4HTQ - chain A; structure by X-ray diffraction, 1.40 A resolution.

Chain A:
Protein: Lysozyme C
From: Gallus gallus
Notes: EC 3.2.1.17
UniProt: P00698 (LYSC_CHICK); residues 1-129 here correspond to UniProt positions 19-147 (UniProt number = residue number + 18)
Chain sequence (129 residues; row label = number of the first residue in the row):
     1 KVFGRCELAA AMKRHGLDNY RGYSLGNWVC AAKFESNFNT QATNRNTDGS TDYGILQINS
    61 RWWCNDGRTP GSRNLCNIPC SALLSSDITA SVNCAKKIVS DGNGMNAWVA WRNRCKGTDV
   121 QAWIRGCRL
Disulfides: Cys-6/Cys-127, Cys-30/Cys-115, Cys-64/Cys-80, Cys-76/Cys-94
Ion coordination: Na+: Ser-60, Cys-64, Ser-72, Arg-73
Curated features (UniProtKB/Swiss-Prot):
  - active site: Glu-35, Asp-52
  - binding site (substrate): Asp-101

Summary:
Ser-60, Cys-64, Ser-72 and Arg-73 form the Na+ site. From UniProt: active-site residues Glu-35 and Asp-52 and
substrate-binding residue Asp-101.
Chain A is Lysozyme C (Gallus gallus); the structure, Mitigation of X-ray damage in macromolecular
crystallography by submicrometer line focusing; total dose 6.70 x 10e+11 ..., was determined by X-ray
diffraction, deposited together with 4HTK and 4HTN.
